7VWY - chains F and 1 of the 9 polymer chains in the assembly; structure by electron microscopy, 4.57 A resolution (low resolution: residue-level contacts below are approximate; hydrogen-bond / salt-bridge calls are withheld).

[Chain F]
Molecule: RNA polymerase sigma factor RpoD
Organism: Escherichia coli K-12
UniProtKB: P00579 (RPOD_ECOLI); residue numbers follow UniProt; this construct covers 1-613
Sequence (613 residues; numbered 1 to 613; the number before each row is that of its first residue):
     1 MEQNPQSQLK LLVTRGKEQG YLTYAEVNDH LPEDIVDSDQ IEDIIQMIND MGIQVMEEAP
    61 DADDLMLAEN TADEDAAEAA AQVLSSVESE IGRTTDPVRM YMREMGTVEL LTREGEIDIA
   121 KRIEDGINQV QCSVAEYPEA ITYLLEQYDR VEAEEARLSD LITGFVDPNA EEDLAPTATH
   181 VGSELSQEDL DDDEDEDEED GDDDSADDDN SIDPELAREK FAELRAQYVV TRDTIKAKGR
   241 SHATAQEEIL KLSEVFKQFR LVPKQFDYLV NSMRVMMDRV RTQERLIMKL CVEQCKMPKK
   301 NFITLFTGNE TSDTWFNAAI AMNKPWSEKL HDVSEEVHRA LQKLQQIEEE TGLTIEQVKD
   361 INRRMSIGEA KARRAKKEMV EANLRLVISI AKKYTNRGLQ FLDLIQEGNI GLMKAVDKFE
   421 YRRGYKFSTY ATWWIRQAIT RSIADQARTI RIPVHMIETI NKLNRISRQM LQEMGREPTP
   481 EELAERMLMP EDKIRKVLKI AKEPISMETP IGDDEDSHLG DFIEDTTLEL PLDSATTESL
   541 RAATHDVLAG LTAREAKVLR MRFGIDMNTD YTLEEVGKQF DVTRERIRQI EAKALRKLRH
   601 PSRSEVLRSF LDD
Disordered / not traced: 1-92, 172-209
UniProt features mapped onto this chain:
  - DNA-binding region: Leu-573 to Ala-592 (H-T-H motif)
  - region: Arg-584 to Arg-599 (Interaction with anti-sigma factors)
  - motif: Asp-403 to Gln-406 (Interaction with polymerase core subunit RpoC)
  - site: Arg-562 (Interaction with anti-sigma factors)

[Chain 1]
Molecule: micF promoter DNA scaffold forward strand
Sequence (70 nucleotides; row label = number of the first residue in the row):
    20 GTATTTGACA GCACTGAATG TCAAAACAAA ACCTTCACTC GCAACTATAA TGGGAGCTGT
    80 CACGGATGCA
Disordered / not traced: 20-24

[How chain F and chain 1 interact]
Residue-residue contacts (44; chain F residue first):
  Asp-96(F) / DG72(1)
  Val-98(F) / DG72(1)
  Arg-99(F) / DG72(1)
  Met-102(F) / DG71(1)
  Met-102(F) / DG72(1)
  Gly-106(F) / DG71(1)
  Asn-383(F) / DT70(1)
  Arg-385(F) / DT70(1)
  Arg-385(F) / DG71(1)
  Leu-386(F) / DT70(1)
  Ser-389(F) / DT70(1)
  Ser-389(F) / DG71(1)
  Lys-392(F) / DG72(1)
  Phe-401(F) / DA74(1)
  Lys-418(F) / DC64(1)
  Lys-418(F) / DA66(1)
  Phe-419(F) / DA66(1)
  Glu-420(F) / DA66(1)
  Arg-423(F) / DA66(1)
  Tyr-425(F) / DA66(1)
  Tyr-425(F) / DT67(1)
  Lys-426(F) / DA68(1)
  Lys-426(F) / DA69(1)
  Ser-428(F) / DA69(1)
  Ser-428(F) / DT70(1)
  Thr-429(F) / DT67(1)
  Thr-429(F) / DA68(1)
  Thr-429(F) / DA69(1)
  Tyr-430(F) / DT65(1)
  Tyr-430(F) / DA66(1)
  Thr-432(F) / DA69(1)
  Trp-433(F) / DT65(1)
  Trp-434(F) / DC64(1)
  Trp-434(F) / DT65(1)
  Gln-437(F) / DC64(1)
  Gln-437(F) / DT65(1)
  Arg-441(F) / DA62(1)
  Arg-451(F) / DC61(1)
  Pro-453(F) / DG60(1)
  His-455(F) / DG60(1)
  His-455(F) / DC61(1)
  Met-456(F) / DG60(1)
  Arg-584(F) / DA43(1)
  Arg-584(F) / DA44(1)
Other interface residues (no listed pair), chain F (35 interface residues in all): Thr-112, Ala-382, Ile-388, Lys-414, Val-582
Other interface residues (no listed pair), chain 1 (17 interface residues in all): DA42, DA63

[Overview]
35 residues of chain F face 17 of chain 1 across their interface.
Chain F is RNA polymerase sigma factor RpoD (Escherichia coli K-12) and chain 1 is micF promoter DNA scaffold
forward strand; the structure, Cryo-EM structure of Rob-dependent transcription activation complex in a unique
conformation, was determined by electron microscopy (same publication as 7VWZ).
